PDB entry 8F2S | electron microscopy, 2.90 A resolution | chains A and E of the 5 polymer chains in the assembly

Chain A:
Molecule: Acetylcholine receptor subunit alpha
Source organism: Tetronarce californica
Reference sequence: P02710 (ACHA_TETCF); residues 1-433 here correspond to UniProt positions 25-457 (UniProt number = residue number + 24)
Amino-acid sequence (433 residues; each row starts with the number of its first residue):
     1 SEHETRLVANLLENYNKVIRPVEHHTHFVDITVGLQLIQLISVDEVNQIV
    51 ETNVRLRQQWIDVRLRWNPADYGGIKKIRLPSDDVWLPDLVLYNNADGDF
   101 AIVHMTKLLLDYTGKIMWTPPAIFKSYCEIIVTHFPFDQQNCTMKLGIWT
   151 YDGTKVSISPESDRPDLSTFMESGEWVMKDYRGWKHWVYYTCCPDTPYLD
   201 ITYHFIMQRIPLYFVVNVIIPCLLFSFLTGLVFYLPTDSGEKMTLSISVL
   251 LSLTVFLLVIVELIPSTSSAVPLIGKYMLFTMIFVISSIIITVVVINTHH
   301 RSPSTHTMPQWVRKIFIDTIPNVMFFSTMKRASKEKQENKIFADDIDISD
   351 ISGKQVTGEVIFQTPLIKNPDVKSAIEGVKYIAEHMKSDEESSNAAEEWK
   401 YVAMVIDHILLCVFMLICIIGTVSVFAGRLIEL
Unresolved in the structure: 332-369
Disulfide bonds: Cys-128/Cys-142, Cys-192/Cys-193
Covalent attachments: glycan linked to Asn-141
Small-molecule neighbours:
  - rocuronium (RBR), molecule 1: Tyr-93, Trp-149, Thr-150, Tyr-190, Cys-192, Cys-193, Tyr-198
  - rocuronium (RBR), molecule 2: Ser-248, Leu-251, Val-255, Leu-258
Curated features (UniProtKB/Swiss-Prot):
  - glycosylation: Asn-141 (N-linked (GlcNAc...) asparagine)

Chain E:
Molecule: Acetylcholine receptor subunit gamma
Source organism: Tetronarce californica
Reference sequence: P02714 (ACHG_TETCF); residues 1-489 here correspond to UniProt positions 18-506 (UniProt number = residue number + 17)
Amino-acid sequence (489 residues; numbered 1 to 489; the number before each row is that of its first residue):
     1 ENEEGRLIEKLLGDYDKRIIPAKTLDHIIDVTLKLTLTNLISLNEKEEAL
    51 TTNVWIEIQWNDYRLSWNTSEYEGIDLVRIPSELLWLPDVVLENNVDGQF
   101 EVAYYANVLVYNDGSMYWLPPAIYRSTCPIAVTYFPFDWQNCSLVFRSQT
   151 YNAHEVNLQLSAEEGEAVEWIHIDPEDFTENGEWTIRHRPAKKNYNWQLT
   201 KDDTDFQEIIFFLIIQRKPLFYIINIIAPCVLISSLVVLVYFLPAQAGGQ
   251 KCTLSISVLLAQTIFLFLIAQKVPETSLNVPLIGKYLIFVMFVSMLIVMN
   301 CVIVLNVSLRTPNTHSLSEKIKHLFLGFLPKYLGMQLEPSEETPEKPQPR
   351 RRSSFGIMIKAEEYILKKPRSELMFEEQKDRHGLKRVNKMTSDIDIGTTV
   401 DLYKDLANFAPEIKSCVEACNFIAKSTKEQNDSGSENENWVLIGKVIDKA
   451 CFWIALLLFSIGTLAIFLTGHFNQVPEFPFPGDPRKYVP
Unresolved in the structure: 331-410
Disulfide bonds: Cys-128/Cys-142
Covalent attachments: N-acetylglucosamine (NAG) linked to Asn-68, Asn-141
Small-molecule neighbours:
  - rocuronium (RBR), molecule 1: Trp-55, Leu-109, Tyr-111, Tyr-117, Leu-119
  - rocuronium (RBR), molecule 2: Thr-253, Ile-256, Ser-257, Leu-260
Curated features (UniProtKB/Swiss-Prot):
  - modified residue: Tyr-364 (Phosphotyrosine)
  - glycosylation: Asn-68 (N-linked (GlcNAc...) asparagine)
What the authors report for this chain:
  - binding site for rocuronium: Tyr-111

Chain A / chain E interface:
Pairs across the interface (75; chain A residue first):
  Ser-1(A) / Ile-20(E)
  Ser-1(A) / Ala-22(E)  hydrogen bond (backbone-backbone)
  Ser-1(A) / Tyr-63(E)  hydrogen bond (backbone-side chain)
  Glu-2(A) / Tyr-63(E)
  Glu-4(A) / Ile-19(E)
  Val-8(A) / Arg-18(E)
  Val-8(A) / Ile-19(E)  hydrophobic
  Leu-12(A) / Arg-18(E)
  Arg-55(A) / Glu-93(E)  salt bridge
  Arg-55(A) / Asp-205(E)  salt bridge
  Gly-73(A) / Leu-25(E)
  Gly-74(A) / Leu-25(E)
  Arg-79(A) / Thr-150(E)  hydrogen bond (side chain-backbone)
  Arg-79(A) / Asn-152(E)
  Arg-79(A) / Glu-155(E)  salt bridge
  Arg-79(A) / Thr-204(E)
  Pro-81(A) / Arg-18(E)
  Asp-84(A) / Arg-18(E)  salt bridge
  His-104(A) / Gly-98(E)
  Thr-106(A) / Gln-149(E)
  Lys-107(A) / Thr-150(E)
  Lys-107(A) / Tyr-151(E)  hydrogen bond
  Pro-121(A) / Phe-100(E)  hydrophobic
  Thr-169(A) / Gln-198(E)
  Gly-174(A) / Thr-276(E)
  Gly-174(A) / Ser-277(E)  hydrogen bond (backbone-backbone)
  Glu-175(A) / Glu-275(E)
  Ile-210(A) / Ser-277(E)  hydrogen bond (backbone-side chain)
  Leu-212(A) / Ser-277(E)
  Tyr-213(A) / Glu-275(E)
  Tyr-213(A) / Ser-277(E)  hydrogen bond (backbone-side chain)
  Leu-224(A) / Met-295(E)  hydrophobic
  Phe-227(A) / Met-295(E)  hydrophobic
  Phe-227(A) / Met-299(E)  hydrophobic
  Leu-228(A) / Leu-259(E)  hydrophobic
  Leu-228(A) / Met-295(E)  hydrophobic
  Leu-228(A) / Val-298(E)  hydrophobic
  Leu-231(A) / Met-299(E)  hydrophobic
  Leu-231(A) / Val-302(E)
  Tyr-234(A) / Asn-306(E)  hydrogen bond (backbone-side chain)
  Tyr-234(A) / Arg-310(E)  hydrogen bond
  Leu-235(A) / Val-302(E)  hydrophobic
  Leu-235(A) / Leu-305(E)  hydrophobic
  Pro-236(A) / Leu-305(E)
  Pro-236(A) / Asn-306(E)
  Asp-238(A) / Leu-309(E)
  Ser-239(A) / Leu-309(E)
  Glu-241(A) / Gln-250(E)
  Glu-241(A) / Lys-251(E)  hydrogen bond (side chain-backbone)
  Glu-241(A) / Cys-252(E)  hydrogen bond (side chain-backbone)
  Glu-241(A) / Thr-253(E)  hydrogen bond (side chain-backbone)
  Glu-241(A) / Leu-305(E)
  Thr-244(A) / Thr-253(E)
  Leu-245(A) / Ile-256(E)  hydrophobic
  Ser-248(A) / Ile-256(E)
  Ser-252(A) / Leu-260(E)
  Val-259(A) / Phe-267(E)  hydrophobic
  Glu-262(A) / Phe-267(E)
  Met-329(A) / Thr-314(E)
  Met-329(A) / His-315(E)
  Lys-330(A) / Pro-312(E)
  Lys-330(A) / Asn-313(E)
  Lys-330(A) / Thr-314(E)  hydrogen bond (backbone-backbone)
  Val-379(A) / Ala-419(E)  hydrophobic
  Lys-380(A) / Ser-415(E)
  Ile-382(A) / Ile-423(E)  hydrophobic
  Ala-383(A) / Ala-419(E)  hydrophobic
  Ala-383(A) / Phe-422(E)
  Met-386(A) / Ile-423(E)  hydrophobic
  Met-386(A) / Ser-426(E)
  Lys-387(A) / Phe-422(E)
  Glu-390(A) / Ser-426(E)  hydrogen bond
  Glu-397(A) / Asn-313(E)  hydrogen bond (backbone-side chain)
  Met-404(A) / Thr-314(E)
  Met-404(A) / His-315(E)
Interface residues without a listed pair, chain A (57 interface residues in all): Thr-5, Ile-41, Ile-75, Ser-168, Asn-217, Gly-240, Thr-328, Ile-376, Tyr-401
Interface residues without a listed pair, chain E (57 interface residues in all): Asp-16, Lys-23, Asp-89, Val-96, Ala-247, Ala-270, Gln-271, Leu-278, Ile-303, Glu-412, Cys-416, Cys-420

Overview:
Chain A and chain E each contribute 57 residues to their interface; the contacts include 15 hydrogen bonds and
4 salt bridges. Polar pairs include Arg-55(A)/Glu-93(E), Arg-55(A)/Asp-205(E) and Arg-79(A)/Glu-155(E). One
rocuronium molecule is bound between chain A and chain E. Bound to chain A: rocuronium. From the paper: a
binding site for rocuronium at Tyr-111(E).
Chain A is Acetylcholine receptor subunit alpha and chain E is Acetylcholine receptor subunit gamma, both from
Tetronarce californica; the structure, Cryo-EM structure of Torpedo nicotinic acetylcholine receptor in
complex with rocuronium, pore-blocked state, was determined by electron microscopy (same publication as 8ESK,
8F6Y and 8F6Z).
